PDB entry 2QIR | X-ray diffraction, 2.40 A resolution | chain A

# Chain A
Molecule: Aminoglycoside 6-N-acetyltransferase type Ib11
Organism: Salmonella typhimurium
Notes: EC 2.3.1.82
UniProt: Q8GLI5 (Q8GLI5_SALTY); residues 1-188 here = UniProt positions 1-188
Sequence (196 residues; numbered 1 to 196; the number before each row is that of its first residue):
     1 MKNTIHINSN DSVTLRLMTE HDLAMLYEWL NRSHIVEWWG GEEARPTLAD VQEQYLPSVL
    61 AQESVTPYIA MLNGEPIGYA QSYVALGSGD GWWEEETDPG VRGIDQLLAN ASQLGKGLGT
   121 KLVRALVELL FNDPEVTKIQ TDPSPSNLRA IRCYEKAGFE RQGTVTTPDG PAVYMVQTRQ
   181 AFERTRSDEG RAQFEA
Disordered / not traced: 1-11, 40-43, 188-196
Construct notes: engineered mutation Gln106 (Leu in Q8GLI5), Leu107 (Ser in Q8GLI5); expression tag (189-196)
Residues lining bound ligands:
  - Kanamycin B (9CS; (1R,2S,3S,4R,6S)-4,6-diamino-3-[(3-amino-3-deoxy-alpha-D-glucopyranosyl)oxy]-2-hydroxycyclohexyl 2,6-diamino-2,6-dideoxy-alpha-D-glucopyranoside): Trp38, Trp39, Glu63, Val65, Gln81, Tyr83, Ser88, Gly89, Asp90, Trp92, Trp93, Asp105, Asp142, Asp169
  - coenzyme A (COA): His34, Trp38, Trp39, Gln106, Leu107, Leu108, Gln113, Leu114, Gly115, Lys116, Gly117, Leu118, Gly119, Thr120, Pro143, Asn147, Leu148, Arg149, Ala150, Arg152, Cys153, Tyr154, Lys156
What the authors report for this chain:
  - binding site for Kanamycin B: Trp39
  - catalytic residues: Asp105 (proposed by the authors, not directly observed)
  - mutagenesis - W92R/D169Y: increased catalytic activity (citing earlier work)

# Summary
Chain A binds coenzyme A and Kanamycin B. The paper reports the catalytic residue Asp105; W92R/D169Y increase
catalytic activity.
Chain A is Aminoglycoside 6-N-acetyltransferase type Ib11 (Salmonella typhimurium); the structure, Crystal
structure of aminoglycoside acetyltransferase AAC(6')-Ib in complex whith coenzyme A and kanamycin, was
determined by X-ray diffraction (same publication as 2PR8 and 2PRB).
